Entry 8A5E (electron microscopy, 3.40 A resolution); this record covers chains A and B of the 4 polymer chains in the assembly.

# Chain A
Molecule: Iron hydrogenase HydA1
Organism: Acetobacterium woodii DSM 1030
Notes: EC 1.12.7.2
UniProtKB: H6LFG3 (H6LFG3_ACEWD); numbering as in UniProt (aligned over 1-583)
Amino-acid sequence (583 residues; row label = number of the first residue in the row):
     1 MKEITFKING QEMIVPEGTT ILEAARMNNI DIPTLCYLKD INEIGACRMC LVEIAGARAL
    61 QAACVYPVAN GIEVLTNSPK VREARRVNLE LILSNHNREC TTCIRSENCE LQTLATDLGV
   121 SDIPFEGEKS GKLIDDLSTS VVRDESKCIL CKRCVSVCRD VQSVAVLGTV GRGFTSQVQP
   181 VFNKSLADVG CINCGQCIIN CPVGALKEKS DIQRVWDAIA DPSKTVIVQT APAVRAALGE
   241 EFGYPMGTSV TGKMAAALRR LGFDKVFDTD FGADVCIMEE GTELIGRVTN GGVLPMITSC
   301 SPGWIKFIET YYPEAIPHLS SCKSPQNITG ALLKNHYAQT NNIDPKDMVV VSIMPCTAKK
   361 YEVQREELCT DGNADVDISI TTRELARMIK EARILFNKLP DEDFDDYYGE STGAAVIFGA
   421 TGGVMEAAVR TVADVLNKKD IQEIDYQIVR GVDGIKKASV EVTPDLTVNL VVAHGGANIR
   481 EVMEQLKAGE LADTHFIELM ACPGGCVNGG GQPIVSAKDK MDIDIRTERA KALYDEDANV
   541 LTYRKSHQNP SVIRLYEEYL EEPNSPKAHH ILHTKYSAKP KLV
Ion coordination: 2Fe-2S cluster Fe: C36, C47, C50, C64; 4Fe-4S cluster Fe site 1: H96, C100, C103, C109; 4Fe-4S cluster Fe site 2: C148, C151, C154, C201; 4Fe-4S cluster Fe site 3: C158, C191, C194, C197; 4Fe-4S cluster Fe site 4: C356, C502, C506 (together with HC1)
Small-molecule neighbours:
  - 2Fe-2S cluster (FES): T34, L35, C36, Y37, G45, A46, C47, R48, C50, A62, C64
  - HC1 / 4Fe-4S cluster: C194, P232, C300, S301, P302, G303, P325, M354, P355, C356, K359, F418, G419, M500, A501, C502, C506, G509
  - 4Fe-4S cluster (SF4), molecule 1: H96, N97, R98, E99, C100, C103, S106, C109, L111, Q112, K147, V203
  - 4Fe-4S cluster (SF4), molecule 2: V141, C158, V164, V166, L167, L186, C191, I192, N193, C194, G195, C197
  - 4Fe-4S cluster (SF4), molecule 3: C148, I149, L150, C151, K152, R153, C154, V178, N200, C201, P202, V203, A205, L206

# Chain B
Molecule: Iron hydrogenase HydB
Organism: Acetobacterium woodii DSM 1030
Notes: EC 1.12.7.2
UniProtKB: H6LFG4 (H6LFG4_ACEWD); residues 1-599 here = UniProt positions 1-599
Amino-acid sequence (599 residues; each row starts with the number of its first residue):
     1 MAYKRSQILI CGGTGCTSSG SMVLVKELKK ELVKHDILDE VEVVTTGCFG LCELGPVVIV
    61 YPEGTFYSRV EAADIPEMVE EHLVKGRPLD RLIYNEKGDG HHPLSINELG FFKKQRRIAL
   121 ANCGVINPEN IDEYIGFDGY LALEKVLLTM SPVDVINEVK ASGLRGRGGG GFPTGLKWQF
   181 AHDAVSEDGI KYVACNADEG DPGAFMDRSV LEGDPHAVIE AMAIAGYAVG ASKGYVYVRA
   241 EYPIAVNRLQ IAIDQAKEYG ILGENIFETD FSFDLEIRLG AGAFVCGEET ALMNSIEGKR
   301 GEPRPRPPFP ANKGLFGKPT VLNNVETYAN IPKIILNGAE WFASVGTEKS KGTKVFALGG
   361 KINNTGLLEI PMGTTLREII YEIGGGIPNG KAFKAAQTGG PSGGCLPESL LDTEIDYDNL
   421 IAAGSMMGSG GLIVMDEDNC MVDVARFFLD FTQDESCGKC PPCRIGTKRM LEILERICDG
   481 KGVEGDIERL EELAVGIKSS ALCGLGQTAP NPVLSTIRFF RDEYEAHIRD KKCPAGVCKH
   541 LLDFKINADT CKGCGICAKK CPADAISGEK KKPYNIDTSK CIKCGACIEA CPFGSISKA
Unresolved in the structure: 1-152
Glycans and other covalent adducts: NADH (NAI) linked to K177
Ion coordination: Zn2+: C440, H527, C533, C538; 4Fe-4S cluster Fe site 1: C457, C460, C463, C503; 4Fe-4S cluster Fe site 2: C551, C554, C557, C591; 4Fe-4S cluster Fe site 3: C561, C581, C584, C587
Small-molecule neighbours:
  - FMN / NADH: G166, R167, G168, G169, G170, F172, F180, N196, D198, D201, F284, G287, E288, E289, R306, F309, P310, A311, L322, N323, N324, T327, S402, M426, G428, G504, L505, T508
  - 4Fe-4S cluster (SF4), molecule 1: V285, P303, S456, C457, G458, K459, C460, C463, R464, A501, C503, L505, G506
  - 4Fe-4S cluster (SF4), molecule 2: F544, K560, C561, P562, A563, A565, I566, I576, C581, I582, K583, C584, G585, A586, C587
  - 4Fe-4S cluster (SF4), molecule 3: I546, C551, K552, G553, C554, G555, I556, C557, Y574, A590, C591, P592, F593, I596

# Chain A / chain B interface
Pairs across the interface (43; chain A residue first):
  I44(A) - P305(B)
  I44(A) - K459(B)
  G45(A) - L502(B)
  A46(A) - K459(B)
  A46(A) - C460(B)
  A46(A) - P461(B)
  C47(A) - P461(B)
  R48(A) - S500(B)
  R48(A) - L502(B)
  L51(A) - S500(B)
  A59(A) - S499(B)
  L60(A) - S499(B)
  Y66(A) - P307(B)
  P67(A) - P307(B)
  E83(A) - E492(B)
  V87(A) - E492(B)
  L91(A) - P462(B)  hydrophobic
  L91(A) - I465(B)
  L91(A) - I497(B)  hydrophobic
  I92(A) - P461(B)  hydrophobic
  S94(A) - R469(B)  hydrogen bond
  F125(A) - L493(B)  hydrophobic
  E126(A) - R469(B)  hydrogen bond (backbone-side chain)
  E126(A) - E472(B)
  G127(A) - R469(B)
  G127(A) - E472(B)
  E128(A) - K468(B)  salt bridge
  E128(A) - R469(B)  hydrogen bond (backbone-side chain)
  L150(A) - R464(B)
  K152(A) - E302(B)  salt bridge
  T169(A) - R300(B)  hydrogen bond (backbone-side chain)
  V170(A) - R300(B)
  G171(A) - R300(B)  hydrogen bond (backbone-side chain)
  R172(A) - D454(B)  hydrogen bond (side chain-backbone)
  R172(A) - E455(B)  salt bridge
  R172(A) - S456(B)
  R172(A) - C457(B)
  G173(A) - S456(B)  hydrogen bond (backbone-backbone)
  G173(A) - C457(B)  hydrogen bond (backbone-backbone)
  G173(A) - R464(B)
  F174(A) - R464(B)
  F174(A) - I465(B)  hydrophobic
  F174(A) - K468(B)
Interface residues without a listed pair, chain A (33 interface residues in all): R58, Q61, V65, N88, N95, I149
Interface residues without a listed pair, chain B (30 interface residues in all): G170, V285, R306, P308, G458, G466, G496

# In short
The interface between chain A and chain B involves 33 residues on one side and 30 on the other, with 8
hydrogen bonds and 3 salt bridges. Polar pairs include E128(A)-K468(B), K152(A)-E302(B) and R172(A)-E455(B).
Here chain A is Iron hydrogenase HydA1 and chain B is Iron hydrogenase HydB, both from Acetobacterium woodii
DSM 1030. Entry 8A5E (Cryo-EM structure of the electron bifurcating Fe-Fe hydrogenase HydABC complex from
Acetobacterium woodii in the reduced ...) was determined by electron microscopy together with 7Q4V, 7Q4W, 8A6T
and 8BEW from the same study.
